5Z0F - chains A and B; structure by X-ray diffraction, 1.16 A resolution.

[Chain A]
Protein: Tyrosinase
From: Streptomyces castaneoglobisporus
Notes: EC 1.14.18.1
UniProt: Q83WS2 (Q83WS2_9ACTN); residues 1-273 here = UniProt positions 1-273
Chain sequence (281 residues; each row starts with the number of its first residue):
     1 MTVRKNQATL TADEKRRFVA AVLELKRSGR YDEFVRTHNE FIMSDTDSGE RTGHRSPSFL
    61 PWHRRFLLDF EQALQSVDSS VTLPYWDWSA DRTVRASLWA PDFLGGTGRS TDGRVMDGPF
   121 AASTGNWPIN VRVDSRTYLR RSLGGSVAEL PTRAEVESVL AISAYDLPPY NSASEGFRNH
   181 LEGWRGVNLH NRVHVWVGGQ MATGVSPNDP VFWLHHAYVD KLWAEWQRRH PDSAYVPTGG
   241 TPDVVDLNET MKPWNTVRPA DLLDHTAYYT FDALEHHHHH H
Disordered / not traced: 280-281
Sequence notes: conflict Ser123 (Phe in Q83WS2); expression tag (274-281)
Metal / ion sites: Cu ion site 1: His38, His54, His63 (together with peroxide ion) (shared with Tyr98(B) of chain B); Cu ion site 2: His190, His194, His216 (together with peroxide ion); Cu ion site 3: His277, His279
Ligand contacts: peroxide ion: His38, Ile42, His54, Phe59, Trp62, His63, His190, His194, Ser206, Phe212, His216

[Chain B]
Protein: MelC
From: Streptomyces castaneoglobisporus
UniProt: Q83WS1 (Q83WS1_9ACTN); residue numbers follow UniProt; this construct covers 1-126
Chain sequence (134 residues; row label = number of the first residue in the row):
     1 MPEITRRRAL TAAAAVAATA SAAVTLAAPA ASAAGHHEPA APESFDEVYK GRRIQGRPAG
    61 GGAHHHEHGG GYEVFVDGVQ LHVMRNADGS WISVVSHYDP VPTPRAAARA AVDELQGAPL
   121 LPFPANLEHH HHHH
Disordered / not traced: 1-39, 60-65, 124-134
Sequence notes: expression tag (127-134)
Modified residues: Tyr98 (3,4-dihydroxyphenylalanine; DAH)
Metal / ion sites: Cu ion site 1: Glu67, His68, His82, Met84, His97; Cu ion site 2: Tyr98 (together with peroxide ion) (shared with His38(A), His54(A), His63(A) of chain A)

[How chain A and chain B interact]
Contacting residue pairs (61; chain A residue first):
  His38(A) with Tyr98(B)
  Asn39(A) with Val94(B)
  Glu40(A) with His66(B), salt bridge
  Ile42(A) with Met84(B); His97(B), hydrogen bond (backbone-side chain); Tyr98(B)
  Met43(A) with His66(B); Glu67(B); His68(B), hydrogen bond (backbone-backbone); His82(B); Met84(B)
  Ser44(A) with His66(B), hydrogen bond (side chain-backbone); Glu67(B); His68(B)
  Asp45(A) with Met84(B)
  Thr46(A) with His68(B); Met84(B)
  Asp47(A) with Asn86(B); Ala87(B), hydrogen bond (side chain-backbone)
  Arg55(A) with Met84(B); Asn86(B), hydrogen bond; Ile92(B)
  Thr111(A) with Gln116(B), hydrogen bond (backbone-side chain)
  Asp112(A) with Gln116(B)
  Arg132(A) with Leu121(B)
  Val133(A) with Val94(B), hydrophobic; Val95(B), hydrophobic; Leu120(B), hydrophobic; Leu121(B), hydrogen bond (backbone-backbone)
  Asp134(A) with Glu114(B); Leu115(B); Ala118(B)
  Ser135(A) with Ala118(B); Pro119(B), hydrogen bond (side chain-backbone); Leu121(B)
  Arg136(A) with Glu114(B), hydrogen bond (side chain-backbone); Leu115(B), hydrogen bond (side chain-backbone); Gln116(B), hydrogen bond; Ala118(B)
  Arg140(A) with Glu114(B), salt bridge
  Ser172(A) with Ala87(B)
  Ala173(A) with Ala87(B), hydrophobic
  Trp184(A) with Ile92(B), hydrophobic; His97(B); Pro100(B), hydrophobic
  Arg185(A) with Asp88(B), salt bridge
  His190(A) with Tyr98(B)
  Asn191(A) with Tyr98(B)
  His194(A) with Tyr98(B)
  Val195(A) with Tyr98(B); Asp99(B)
  Met201(A) with Tyr98(B)
  Ala202(A) with Val95(B); Ser96(B); His97(B), hydrogen bond (backbone-backbone); Tyr98(B)
  Thr203(A) with Val94(B); Val95(B); Tyr98(B)
  Gly204(A) with Val94(B), hydrogen bond (backbone-backbone)
  Ser206(A) with Tyr98(B)
Also at the interface, not in a pair above, chain A (35 interface residues in all): His54, Gly113, Asn171, Gly199
Also at the interface, not in a pair above, chain B (24 interface residues in all): Phe123

[Summary]
Chain A and chain B form an interface of 35 and 24 residues respectively, with 13 hydrogen bonds and 3 salt
bridges. Polar pairs include Glu40(A)-His66(B), Arg140(A)-Glu114(B) and Arg185(A)-Asp88(B). Chain A binds
peroxide ion. His38(A), His54(A), His63(A) and Tyr98(B) form the Cu ion site 2.
Chain A is Tyrosinase and chain B is MelC, both from Streptomyces castaneoglobisporus; the structure, Crystal
structure of copper-bound tyrosinase from Streptomyces castaneoglobisporus in complex with the caddie protein
obtained by ..., was determined by X-ray diffraction.
